8RHB - chains B and A of the 5 polymer chains in the assembly; structure by electron microscopy, 3.00 A resolution.

[Chain B]
Name: Tubulin beta chain
From: Sus scrofa
UniProt: P02554 (TBB_PIG); the author numbering skips numbers that UniProt does not, so the offset changes along the chain: 1-44 = UniProt 1-44; 47-360 = UniProt 45-358; 369-455 = UniProt 359-445
Sequence (445 residues; numbered 1 to 455; 10 numbers in that range are skipped by the numbering (no residue carries them; nothing is unmodelled there); the number before each row is that of its first residue):
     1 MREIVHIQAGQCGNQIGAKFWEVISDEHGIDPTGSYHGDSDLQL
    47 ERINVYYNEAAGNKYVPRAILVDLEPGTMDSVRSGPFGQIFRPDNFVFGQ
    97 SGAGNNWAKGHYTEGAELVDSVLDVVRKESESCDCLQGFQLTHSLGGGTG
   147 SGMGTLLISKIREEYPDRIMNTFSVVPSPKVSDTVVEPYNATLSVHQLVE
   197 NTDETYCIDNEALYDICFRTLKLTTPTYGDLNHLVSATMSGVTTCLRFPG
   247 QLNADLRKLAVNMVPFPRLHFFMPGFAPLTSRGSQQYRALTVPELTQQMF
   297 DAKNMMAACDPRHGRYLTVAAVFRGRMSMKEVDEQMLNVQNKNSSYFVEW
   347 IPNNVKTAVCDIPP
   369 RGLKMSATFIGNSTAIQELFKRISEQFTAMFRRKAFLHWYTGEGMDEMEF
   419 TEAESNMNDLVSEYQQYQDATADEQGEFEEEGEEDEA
Unresolved in the structure: 437-455
Small-molecule neighbours:
  - GDP (guanosine-5'-diphosphate): Gly10, Gln11, Cys12, Gln15, Ile16, Asp69, Asn101, Ser140, Gly142, Gly143, Gly144, Thr145, Gly146, Asp179, Thr180, Glu183, Asn206, Tyr224, Leu227, Asn228
  - GTP: Gln247, Leu248, Lys254
  - taxol (TA1): Glu22, Val23, Asp26, Glu27, Leu217, Asp226, His229, Leu230, Ala233, Ser236, Phe272, Pro274, Leu275, Thr276, Gln281, Arg320, Pro360, Arg369, Gly370, Leu371
UniProt features mapped onto this chain:
  - motif: Met1 to Ile4 (MREI motif)
  - binding site (GTP): Gln11, Glu71, Ser140, Gly144, Thr145, Gly146, Asn206, Asn228
  - binding site (Mg(2+)): Glu71
  - modified residue: Ser40 (Phosphoserine), Lys60 (N6-acetyllysine), Ser174 (Phosphoserine), Thr287 (Phosphothreonine), Thr292 (Phosphothreonine), Arg320 (Omega-N-methylarginine), Glu448 (5-glutamyl polyglutamate)
  - cross-link (Glycyl lysine isopeptide (Lys-Gly)): Lys60 (interchain with G-Cter in ubiquitin), Lys326 (interchain with G-Cter in ubiquitin)

[Chain A]
Name: Tubulin alpha-1B chain
From: Sus scrofa
UniProt: Q2XVP4 (TBA1B_PIG); residue numbers follow UniProt; this construct covers 1-451
Sequence (451 residues; each row starts with the number of its first residue):
     1 MRECISIHVGQAGVQIGNACWELYCLEHGIQPDGQMPSDKTIGGGDDSFN
    51 TFFSETGAGKHVPRAVFVDLEPTVIDEVRTGTYRQLFHPEQLITGKEDAA
   101 NNYARGHYTIGKEIIDLVLDRIRKLADQCTGLQGFLVFHSFGGGTGSGFT
   151 SLLMERLSVDYGKKSKLEFSIYPAPQVSTAVVEPYNSILTTHTTLEHSDC
   201 AFMVDNEAIYDICRRNLDIERPTYTNLNRLISQIVSSITASLRFDGALNV
   251 DLTEFQTNLVPYPRIHFPLATYAPVISAEKAYHEQLSVAEITNACFEPAN
   301 QMVKCDPRHGKYMACCLLYRGDVVPKDVNAAIATIKTKRSIQFVDWCPTG
   351 FKVGINYQPPTVVPGGDLAKVQRAVCMLSNTTAIAEAWARLDHKFDLMYA
   401 KRAFVHWYVGEGMEEGEFSEAREDMAALEKDYEEVGVDSVEGEGEEEGEE
   451 Y
Unresolved in the structure: 38-46, 438-451
Bound ions: Mg2+: Glu71 (together with GTP)
Small-molecule neighbours: GTP: Gly10, Gln11, Ala12, Gln15, Ile16, Asp69, Glu71, Asp98, Ala99, Ala100, Asn101, Ser140, Phe141, Gly143, Gly144, Thr145, Gly146, Ile171, Thr179, Glu183, Asn206, Tyr224, Leu227, Asn228, Ile231
UniProt features mapped onto this chain:
  - motif: Met1 to Cys4 (MREC motif)
  - active site: Glu254
  - binding site (GTP): Gly10, Gln11, Ala12, Gln15, Glu71, Ala99, Ser140, Gly143, Gly144, Thr145, Gly146, Thr179, Glu183, Asn206, Tyr224, Asn228, Leu252
  - binding site (Mg(2+)): Glu71
  - site: Tyr451 (Involved in polymerization)
  - modified residue: Lys40 (N6,N6,N6-trimethyllysine), Ser48 (Phosphoserine), Ser232 (Phosphoserine), Tyr282 (3'-nitrotyrosine), Arg339 (Omega-N-methylarginine), Ser439 (Phosphoserine), Glu443 (5-glutamyl polyglutamate), Glu445 (5-glutamyl polyglutamate), Tyr451 (3'-nitrotyrosine)
  - cross-link (Glycyl lysine isopeptide (Lys-Gly)): Lys326 (interchain with G-Cter in ubiquitin), Lys370 (interchain with G-Cter in ubiquitin)

[Chain B / chain A interface]
Residue-residue contacts - 77 pairs, chain B then chain A:
  Met1(B) - Pro72(A)  hydrophobic
  Arg2(B) - Thr73(A)
  Arg2(B) - Lys96(A)
  Arg48(B) - Pro72(A)
  Arg48(B) - Asp76(A)  salt bridge
  Asp130(B) - Lys96(A)  salt bridge
  Cys131(B) - Lys96(A)
  Cys131(B) - Glu97(A)
  Leu132(B) - Glu97(A)
  Arg164(B) - Glu97(A)  salt bridge
  Pro245(B) - Glu77(A)
  Gly246(B) - Gln11(A)  hydrogen bond (backbone-side chain)
  Gly246(B) - Glu77(A)
  Gln247(B) - Gln11(A)  hydrogen bond (backbone-side chain)
  Gln247(B) - Thr223(A)  hydrogen bond
  Gln247(B) - Tyr224(A)
  Leu248(B) - Gln11(A)
  Leu248(B) - Thr179(A)
  Asn249(B) - Gln11(A)  hydrogen bond
  Asn249(B) - Glu71(A)
  Asn249(B) - Thr73(A)  hydrogen bond
  Asp251(B) - Asp98(A)
  Arg253(B) - Glu97(A)  salt bridge
  Arg253(B) - Ala100(A)
  Arg253(B) - Arg105(A)
  Lys254(B) - Ala100(A)
  Lys254(B) - Asn101(A)  hydrogen bond
  Ala256(B) - Trp407(A)
  Val257(B) - Ala100(A)
  Val257(B) - Phe404(A)
  Val257(B) - Trp407(A)  hydrophobic
  Asn258(B) - Asn101(A)
  Asn258(B) - Ala180(A)
  Asn258(B) - Val181(A)  hydrogen bond (side chain-backbone)
  Asn258(B) - Phe404(A)
  Val260(B) - Phe404(A)
  Val260(B) - His406(A)
  Val260(B) - Trp407(A)  hydrogen bond (backbone-side chain)
  Pro261(B) - Phe404(A)  hydrogen bond (backbone-backbone)
  Pro261(B) - His406(A)  hydrogen bond (backbone-side chain)
  Phe262(B) - Lys401(A)
  Phe262(B) - Arg402(A)
  Phe262(B) - Ala403(A)  hydrophobic
  Phe262(B) - His406(A)
  Pro263(B) - His406(A)
  Thr314(B) - Val181(A)
  Thr314(B) - Phe404(A)
  Ser324(B) - Arg221(A)  hydrogen bond (side chain-backbone)
  Ser324(B) - Pro222(A)  hydrogen bond (side chain-backbone)
  Ser324(B) - Thr223(A)
  Met325(B) - Tyr210(A)
  Met325(B) - Pro222(A)
  Met325(B) - Tyr224(A)
  Lys326(B) - Tyr210(A)
  Lys326(B) - Pro222(A)  hydrogen bond (backbone-backbone)
  Glu327(B) - Arg221(A)  salt bridge
  Asp329(B) - Val177(A)
  Asp329(B) - Ser178(A)
  Asp329(B) - Thr179(A)
  Leu333(B) - Gln176(A)
  Trp346(B) - Leu397(A)
  Trp346(B) - Met398(A)
  Trp346(B) - Lys401(A)
  Trp346(B) - Ala403(A)  hydrophobic
  Ile347(B) - Val181(A)  hydrophobic
  Ile347(B) - Phe404(A)  hydrophobic
  Pro348(B) - Lys394(A)
  Pro348(B) - Met398(A)
  Asn349(B) - Ser178(A)  hydrogen bond
  Asn349(B) - Thr179(A)  hydrogen bond (side chain-backbone)
  Asn349(B) - Ala180(A)  hydrogen bond (side chain-backbone)
  Asn349(B) - Val181(A)
  Asn350(B) - Val181(A)
  Val351(B) - Thr179(A)
  Val351(B) - Val181(A)
  Lys352(B) - Thr179(A)
  Thr353(B) - Thr179(A)
Other interface residues (no listed pair), chain B (42 interface residues in all): Gln133, Cys241, Met259, Asn337, Glu345
Other interface residues (no listed pair), chain A (35 interface residues in all): Gly95, Asn102, Val182

[Overview]
42 residues of chain B face 35 of chain A across their interface; the contacts include 16 hydrogen bonds and 5
salt bridges. Polar pairs include Arg48(B)-Asp76(A), Asp130(B)-Lys96(A) and Arg164(B)-Glu97(A). GTP is bound
between chain B and chain A.
Chain B is Tubulin beta chain and chain A is Tubulin alpha-1B chain, both from Sus scrofa; the structure,
Microtubule-associated kinesin-1 tail complex bound to AMPPNP, single-headed state, was determined by electron
microscopy (same publication as 8RHH, 8RIK and 8RIZ).
